Entry 2J0K (X-ray diffraction, 3.00 A resolution); this record covers chain A.

== Chain A ==
Protein: Focal adhesion kinase 1
Source organism: Gallus gallus
Notes: EC 2.7.10.2; fragment: ferm and kinase domain, residues 31-686
Reference sequence: Q00944 (FAK1_CHICK); residue numbers follow UniProt; this construct covers 31-686
Chain sequence (656 residues; numbered 31 to 686; the number before each row is that of its first residue):
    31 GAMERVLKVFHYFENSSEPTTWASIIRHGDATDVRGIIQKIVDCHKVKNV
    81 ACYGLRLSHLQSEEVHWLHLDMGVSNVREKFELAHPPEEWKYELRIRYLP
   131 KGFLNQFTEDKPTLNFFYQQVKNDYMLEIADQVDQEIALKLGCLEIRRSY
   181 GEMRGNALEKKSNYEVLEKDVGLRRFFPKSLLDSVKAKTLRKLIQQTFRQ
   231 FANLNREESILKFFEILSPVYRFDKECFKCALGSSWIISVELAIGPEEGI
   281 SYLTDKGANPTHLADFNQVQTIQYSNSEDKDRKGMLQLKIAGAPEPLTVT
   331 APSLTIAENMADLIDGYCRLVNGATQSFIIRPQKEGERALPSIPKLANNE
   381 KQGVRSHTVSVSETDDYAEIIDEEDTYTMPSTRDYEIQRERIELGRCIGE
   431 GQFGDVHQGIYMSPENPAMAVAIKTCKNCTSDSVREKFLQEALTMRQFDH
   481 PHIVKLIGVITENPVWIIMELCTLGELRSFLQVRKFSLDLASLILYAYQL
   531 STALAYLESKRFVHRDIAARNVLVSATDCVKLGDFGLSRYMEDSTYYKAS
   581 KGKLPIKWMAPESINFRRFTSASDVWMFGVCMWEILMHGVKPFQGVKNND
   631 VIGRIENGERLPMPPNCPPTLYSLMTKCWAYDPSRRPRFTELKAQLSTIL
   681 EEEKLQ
Disordered / not traced: 31-34, 363-393, 404-411, 568-582
Swiss-Prot annotation at these positions:
  - active site: Asp-546 (Proton acceptor)
  - binding site (ATP): Ile-428 to Gly-434, Lys-454, Glu-500 to Cys-502
  - modified residue (Phosphotyrosine): Tyr-397, Tyr-407, Tyr-576, Tyr-577
  - mutagenesis: Asp-395 (D395A: Abolishes interaction with PIK3R1)
Small-molecule neighbours: 1,2,3,4-tetrahydrogen-staurosporine (4ST): Ile-428, Gly-429, Glu-430, Val-436, Ala-452, Lys-454, Glu-471, Val-484, Met-499, Glu-500, Leu-501, Cys-502, Gly-505, Glu-506, Arg-550, Asn-551, Leu-553, Asp-564
Reported in the primary citation:
  - self-association interface (contacts with another copy of this molecule): Trp-266
  - post-translational modification sites: Tyr-397 (citing earlier work)
  - mutagenesis - Y180A/M183A, V196D/L197D, S463Y, F596D: increased catalytic activity
  - mutagenesis - K454R: abolished catalytic activity
  - mutagenesis - V196D/L197D: increased signaling

== Summary ==
Chain A binds 1,2,3,4-tetrahydrogen-staurosporine. From UniProt: active-site residue Asp-546, 11 ATP-binding
residues and one mutagenesis site. The paper reports that Y180A/M183A, V196D/L197D and S463Y, among others,
increase catalytic activity; a modification site at Tyr-397; 5 substitutions were tested in all.
Chain A is Focal adhesion kinase 1 (Gallus gallus); the structure, Crystal structure of a fragment of focal
adhesion kinase containing the FERM and kinase domains, was determined by X-ray diffraction, deposited
together with 2J0M, 2J0J and 2J0L.
